PDB entry 3GIJ | X-ray diffraction, 2.40 A resolution | chains A and E of the 3 polymer chains in the assembly

== Chain A ==
Name: DNA polymerase IV
Source organism: Sulfolobus solfataricus P2
Notes: EC 2.7.7.7
Reference sequence: Q97W02 (DPO42_SULSO); residue numbers follow UniProt; this construct covers 2-341
Chain sequence (341 residues; numbered 1 to 341; the number before each row is that of its first residue):
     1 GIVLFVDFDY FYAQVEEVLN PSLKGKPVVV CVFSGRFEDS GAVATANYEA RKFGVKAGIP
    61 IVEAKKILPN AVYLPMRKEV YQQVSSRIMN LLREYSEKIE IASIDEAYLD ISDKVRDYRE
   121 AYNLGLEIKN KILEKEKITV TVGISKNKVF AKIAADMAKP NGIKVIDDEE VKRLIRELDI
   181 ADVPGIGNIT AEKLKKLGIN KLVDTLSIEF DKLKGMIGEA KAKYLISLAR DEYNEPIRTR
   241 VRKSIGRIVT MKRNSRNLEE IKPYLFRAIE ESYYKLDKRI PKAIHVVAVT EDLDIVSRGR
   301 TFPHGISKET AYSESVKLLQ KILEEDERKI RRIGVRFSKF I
Construct notes: expression tag (1)
Swiss-Prot annotation at these positions:
  - active site: Glu-106
  - binding site (Mg(2+)): Asp-7, Asp-105
  - site: Tyr-12 (Substrate discrimination)
  - mutagenesis: Asp-105 to Glu-106 (Loss of function)
Ion coordination: Ca2+ site 1: Asp-7, Glu-106 (shared with 1 residue of chain D); Ca2+ site 2: Asp-7, Phe-8, Asp-105 (together with 2'-deoxyguanosine-5'-triphosphate); Ca2+ site 3: Ala-181, Ile-186
Ligand contacts: 2'-deoxyguanosine-5'-triphosphate (DGT): Asp-7, Phe-8, Asp-9, Tyr-10, Phe-11, Tyr-12, Val-32, Val-43, Ala-44, Thr-45, Tyr-48, Arg-51, Ala-57, Gly-58, Met-76, Ile-104, Asp-105, Lys-159
From the paper describing this entry:
  - conformationally variable residues (side-chain flip): Arg-332
  - binding site for the 18-nt DNA strand (chain E): Arg-332

== Chain E ==
Molecule: 18-nt DNA strand
Sequence (18 nucleotides; row label = number of the first residue in the row):
   901 CTAACGCTAC CATCCAAC
Modified positions: 8OG (8-oxo-2'-deoxy-guanosine-5'-monophosphate) at position 906

== Interface between chain A and chain E ==
Residue-residue contacts - 52 pairs, chain A then chain E:
  Val-32(A) / DC905(E)  base contact
  Val-32(A) / 8OG_906(E)  sugar contact
  Ser-34(A) / DA904(E)  phosphate contact
  Ser-34(A) / DC905(E)  sugar contact
  Arg-36(A) / DC901(E)  sugar contact
  Arg-36(A) / DT902(E)  salt bridge to the phosphate
  Phe-37(A) / DC901(E)  base contact
  Phe-37(A) / DT902(E)  sugar contact
  Phe-37(A) / DA903(E)  phosphate contact
  Phe-37(A) / DA904(E)  phosphate contact
  Ser-40(A) / DA904(E)  phosphate contact
  Gly-41(A) / DA904(E)  hydrogen bond to the phosphate
  Gly-41(A) / DC905(E)  sugar contact
  Ala-42(A) / DC905(E)  hydrogen bond to the sugar
  Gly-58(A) / DC905(E)  base contact
  Pro-60(A) / DA903(E)  base contact
  Pro-60(A) / DA904(E)  sugar contact
  Val-62(A) / DA903(E)  sugar contact
  Glu-63(A) / DA903(E)  base contact
  Lys-78(A) / DC907(E)  sugar contact
  Gly-218(A) / DA912(E)  phosphate contact
  Glu-219(A) / DA912(E)  hydrogen bond to the phosphate
  Ala-220(A) / DC911(E)  sugar contact
  Ala-220(A) / DA912(E)  hydrogen bond to the phosphate
  Val-241(A) / DA909(E)  phosphate contact
  Arg-242(A) / DT908(E)  sugar contact
  Arg-242(A) / DA909(E)  phosphate contact
  Lys-243(A) / DA909(E)  hydrogen bond to the phosphate
  Lys-243(A) / DC910(E)  phosphate contact
  Ser-244(A) / DT908(E)  sugar contact
  Ser-244(A) / DA909(E)  hydrogen bond to the phosphate
  Ile-245(A) / DT908(E)  phosphate contact
  Gly-246(A) / DC907(E)  phosphate contact
  Gly-246(A) / DT908(E)  hydrogen bond to the phosphate
  Arg-247(A) / 8OG_906(E)  hydrogen bond to the phosphate
  Arg-247(A) / DC907(E)  salt bridge to the phosphate
  Ile-248(A) / 8OG_906(E)  phosphate contact
  Ile-248(A) / DC907(E)  hydrogen bond to the phosphate
  Val-249(A) / 8OG_906(E)  phosphate contact
  Thr-250(A) / DC905(E)  sugar contact
  Thr-250(A) / 8OG_906(E)  hydrogen bond to the phosphate
  Lys-252(A) / DC901(E)  sugar contact
  Arg-253(A) / DC901(E)  phosphate contact
  Leu-293(A) / DA904(E)  base contact
  Leu-293(A) / DC905(E)  phosphate contact
  Arg-331(A) / DT902(E)  salt bridge to the phosphate
  Arg-331(A) / DA904(E)  salt bridge to the phosphate
  Arg-331(A) / DC905(E)  salt bridge to the phosphate
  Arg-332(A) / DC905(E)  phosphate contact
  Arg-332(A) / 8OG_906(E)  salt bridge to the phosphate
  Arg-336(A) / DC907(E)  sugar contact
  Arg-336(A) / DT908(E)  salt bridge to the phosphate
Other interface residues (no listed pair), chain A (36 interface residues in all): Phe-33, Val-43, Lys-221, Arg-240, Lys-275

== Summary ==
36 residues of chain A and 12 residues of chain E are in contact; the contacts include 10 hydrogen bonds and 7
salt bridges. Among the polar pairs are Ala-42(A)/DC905(E), Gly-41(A)/DA904(E) and Glu-219(A)/DA912(E). Bound
to chain A: 2'-deoxyguanosine-5'-triphosphate. From the paper: a binding site for the 18-nt DNA strand (chain
E) at Arg-332(A); conformational variability at Arg-332(A).
Here chain A is DNA polymerase IV (Sulfolobus solfataricus P2) and chain E is an 18-nt DNA strand. Entry 3GIJ
(Dpo4 extension ternary complex with oxoG(syn)-A(anti) and oxoG(anti)-A(syn) pairs) was determined by X-ray
diffraction (same publication as 3GII, 3GIK, 3GIL and 3GIM).
